Entry 8GPD (X-ray diffraction, 1.40 A resolution); this record covers chain A.

Chain A:
Name: Metallo beta lactamase NDM-1
Source organism: Klebsiella pneumoniae
UniProt: E9NWK5 (E9NWK5_KLEPN); numbering as in UniProt (aligned over 1-270)
Chain sequence (270 residues; numbered 1 to 270; the number before each row is that of its first residue):
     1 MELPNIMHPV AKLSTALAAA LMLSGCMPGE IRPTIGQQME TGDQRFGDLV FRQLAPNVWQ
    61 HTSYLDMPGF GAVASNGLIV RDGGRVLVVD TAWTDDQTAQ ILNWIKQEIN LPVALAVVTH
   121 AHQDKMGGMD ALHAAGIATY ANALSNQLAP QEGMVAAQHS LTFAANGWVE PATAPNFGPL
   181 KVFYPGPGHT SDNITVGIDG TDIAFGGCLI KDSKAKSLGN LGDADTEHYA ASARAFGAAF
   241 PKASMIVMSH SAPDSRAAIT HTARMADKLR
Not modelled in the structure: 1-30
Bound ions: Zn2+ site 1: His120, His122, His189 (together with JXF); Zn2+ site 2: Asp124, Cys208, His250 (together with JXF); K+: Glu227 (shared with 2 residues of chain B)
Residues lining bound ligands: JXF ((2R,4S)-5,5-dimethyl-2-[(1R)-2-oxidanyl-2-oxidanylidene-1-(2-phenoxyethanoylamino)ethyl]-1,3-thiazolidine-4-carboxylic acid): Leu65, Met67, Val73, Trp93, His122, Gln123, Asp124, His189, Cys208, Lys211, Leu218, Gly219, Asn220, His250

In short:
Chain A binds compound JXF. The Zn2+ site 1 is built by His120, His122 and His189. The Zn2+ site 2 is built by
Asp124, Cys208 and His250.
Chain A is Metallo beta lactamase NDM-1 (Klebsiella pneumoniae); the structure, Crystal structure of NDM-1 at
pH5.5 (Succinate) in complex with hydrolyzed penicillin V, was determined by X-ray diffraction together with
8I8F, 8GPC and 8GPE from the same study.
